Entry 7XG3 (electron microscopy, 3.00 A resolution); this record covers chains F and K of the 12 polymer chains in the assembly.

[Chain F]
Molecule: Csf2
From: Pseudomonas aeruginosa
Sequence (348 residues; row label = number of the first residue in the row):
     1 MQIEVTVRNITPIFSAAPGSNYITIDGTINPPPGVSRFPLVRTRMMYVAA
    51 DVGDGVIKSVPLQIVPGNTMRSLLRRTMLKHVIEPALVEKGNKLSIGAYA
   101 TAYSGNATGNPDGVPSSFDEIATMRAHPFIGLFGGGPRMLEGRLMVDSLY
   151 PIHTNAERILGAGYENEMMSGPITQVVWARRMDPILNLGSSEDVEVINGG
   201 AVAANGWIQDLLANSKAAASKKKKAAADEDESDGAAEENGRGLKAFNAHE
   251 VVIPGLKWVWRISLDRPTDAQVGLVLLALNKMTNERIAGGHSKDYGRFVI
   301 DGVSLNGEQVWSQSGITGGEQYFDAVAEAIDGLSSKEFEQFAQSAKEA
Unresolved in the structure: 217-239, 346-348

[Chain K]
Molecule: TS
Sequence (54 nucleotides; each row starts with the number of its first residue):
     1 CTGCCGCACTTGCTCATCAAGCCTTCCTTCAGGTGTTGCTCCAGAAAGGG
    51 TGTT
Unresolved in the structure: 1-16, 53-54

[Interface between chain F and chain K]
Contacting residue pairs (21; chain F residue first):
  Ser36(F) - DA20(K)  base contact
  Arg37(F) - DA20(K)  sugar contact
  Phe38(F) - DA19(K)  base contact
  Phe38(F) - DA20(K)  sugar contact
  Pro39(F) - DA20(K)  sugar contact
  Pro39(F) - DG21(K)  sugar contact
  Gly109(F) - DT28(K)  base contact
  Asn110(F) - DT28(K)  phosphate contact
  Asn110(F) - DT29(K)  hydrogen bond to the phosphate
  Pro111(F) - DT28(K)  phosphate contact
  Pro111(F) - DT29(K)  sugar contact
  Gly113(F) - DT29(K)  phosphate contact
  Met139(F) - DT29(K)  base contact
  Arg241(F) - DA20(K)  salt bridge to the phosphate
  Arg241(F) - DG21(K)  sugar contact
  Arg241(F) - DC22(K)  salt bridge to the phosphate
  Lys244(F) - DA19(K)  salt bridge to the phosphate
  Ala245(F) - DA19(K)  phosphate contact
  Phe246(F) - DA19(K)  base contact
  Asn247(F) - DA20(K)  sugar contact
  Asn247(F) - DG21(K)  hydrogen bond to the base
Also at the interface, not in a pair above, chain F (18 interface residues in all): Val41, Asp112, Arg181, Ser215
Also at the interface, not in a pair above, chain K (7 interface residues in all): DC30

[Summary]
The interface between chain F and chain K involves 18 residues on one side and 7 on the other; the contacts
include 2 hydrogen bonds and 3 salt bridges. Polar contacts include Asn247(F)-DG21(K), Asn110(F)-DT29(K) and
Arg241(F)-DA20(K).
Here chain F is Csf2 (Pseudomonas aeruginosa) and chain K is TS. Entry 7XG3 (CryoEM structure of type IV-A
CasDinG bound NTS-nicked Csf-crRNA-dsDNA quaternary complex) was determined by electron microscopy together
with 7XF1, 7XFZ, 7XG0, 7XG1, 7XG2 and 7XG4 from the same study.
